PDB entry 5HUD | X-ray diffraction, 2.15 A resolution | chains D and H of the 8 polymer chains in the assembly

Chain D:
Protein: 3-Deoxy-D-arabino-heptulosonate 7-phosphate (DAHP) synthase
Source organism: Corynebacterium glutamicum
Reference sequence: Q8NNL5 (Q8NNL5_CORGL); residues 11-472 here correspond to UniProt positions 1-462 (UniProt number = residue number - 10)
Chain sequence (472 residues; numbered 1 to 472; the number before each row is that of its first residue):
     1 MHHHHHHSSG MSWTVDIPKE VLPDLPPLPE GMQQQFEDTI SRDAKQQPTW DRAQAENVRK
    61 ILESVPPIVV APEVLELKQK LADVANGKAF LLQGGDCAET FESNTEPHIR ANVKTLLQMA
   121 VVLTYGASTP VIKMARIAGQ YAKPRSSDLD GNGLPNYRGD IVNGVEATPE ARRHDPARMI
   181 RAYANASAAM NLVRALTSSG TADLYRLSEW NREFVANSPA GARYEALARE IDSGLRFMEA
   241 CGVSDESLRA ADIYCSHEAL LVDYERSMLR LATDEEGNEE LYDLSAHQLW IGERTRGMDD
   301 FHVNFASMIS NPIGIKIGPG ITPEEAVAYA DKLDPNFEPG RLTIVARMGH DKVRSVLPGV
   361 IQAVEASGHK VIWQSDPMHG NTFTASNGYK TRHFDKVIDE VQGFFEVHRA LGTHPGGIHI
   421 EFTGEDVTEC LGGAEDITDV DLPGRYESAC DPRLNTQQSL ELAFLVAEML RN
Unresolved in the structure: 1-5, 18-27
Differences from the reference sequence: initiating methionine (1); expression tag (2-10)
Metal / ion sites: Mn2+: C97, H379, E421, D451
Ligand contacts: tryptophan (TRP): L117, A120, V121, T124, K133, A202, L204, L207, S247, L248, A250, A251

Chain H:
Protein: Chorismate mutase
Source organism: Corynebacterium glutamicum
Notes: EC 5.4.99.5
Reference sequence: Q8NS29 (Q8NS29_CORGL); residues 1-90 here correspond to UniProt positions 14-103 (UniProt number = residue number + 13)
Chain sequence (90 residues; row label = number of the first residue in the row):
     1 MPSGTDDPLS DAEIQKYREE INRLDREILD AVKRRTKISQ TIGKTRMSSG GTRLVHTREV
    61 AIINQFREEI GEEGPALAGI LLRMGRGKLG
Unresolved in the structure: 1-7
Ligand contacts: TSA (8-hydroxy-2-oxa-bicyclo[3.3.1]non-6-ene-3,5-dicarboxylic acid): R35, S39, I42, R46, R53, L54, V55, R58, E59, I62, L81, L82, G85, R86

Chain D / chain H interface:
Pairs across the interface (40):
  P219(D) - N64(H)  hydrogen bond (backbone-side chain)
  A220(D) - V60(H)  hydrophobic
  A222(D) - I63(H)  hydrophobic
  A222(D) - N64(H)
  A222(D) - P75(H)
  R223(D) - E59(H)  salt bridge
  R223(D) - I63(H)
  R223(D) - R86(H)
  R223(D) - L89(H)
  Y224(D) - H56(H)  hydrogen bond
  E225(D) - R67(H)  salt bridge
  H350(D) - G50(H)  hydrogen bond (side chain-backbone)
  H350(D) - G51(H)
  H350(D) - T52(H)
  R354(D) - M47(H)
  F394(D) - H56(H)
  D395(D) - T52(H)
  D395(D) - L54(H)
  D395(D) - V55(H)
  D395(D) - H56(H)  hydrogen bond (side chain-backbone)
  D399(D) - T52(H)
  D399(D) - R53(H)  hydrogen bond (side chain-backbone)
  Q402(D) - L89(H)
  Q402(D) - G90(H)  hydrogen bond (side chain-backbone)
  F405(D) - G90(H)
  E406(D) - R53(H)  salt bridge
  E406(D) - G90(H)
  R409(D) - G90(H)  hydrogen bond (side chain-backbone)
  G433(D) - H56(H)
  G433(D) - T57(H)
  A434(D) - H56(H)
  D436(D) - T57(H)
  E461(D) - H56(H)  salt bridge
  L465(D) - L89(H)
  E468(D) - L89(H)
  M469(D) - L89(H)
  M469(D) - G90(H)
  N472(D) - K88(H)
  N472(D) - L89(H)  hydrogen bond (side chain-backbone)
  N472(D) - G90(H)  hydrogen bond (side chain-backbone)
Other interface residues (no listed pair), chain D (26 interface residues in all): D351, K396, I398
Other interface residues (no listed pair), chain H (20 interface residues in all): E72

Overview:
Chain D and chain H form an interface of 26 and 20 residues respectively; the contacts include 9 hydrogen
bonds and 4 salt bridges. Among the polar pairs are R223(D)-E59(H), E225(D)-R67(H) and E406(D)-R53(H). Bound
to chain D: tryptophan. Chain H binds compound TSA.
Chain D is 3-Deoxy-D-arabino-heptulosonate 7-phosphate (DAHP) synthase and chain H is Chorismate mutase, both
from Corynebacterium glutamicum; the structure, Non-covalent complex of and DAHP synthase and chorismate
mutase from Corynebacterium glutamicum with bound transition state ..., was determined by X-ray diffraction
together with 5HUB, 5HUC and 5HUE from the same study.
